PDB entry 1S4V | X-ray diffraction, 2.00 A resolution | chains A and C

Chain A:
Name: cysteine endopeptidase
From: Ricinus communis
Chain sequence (229 residues; numbered 1 to 229; the number before each row is that of its first residue):
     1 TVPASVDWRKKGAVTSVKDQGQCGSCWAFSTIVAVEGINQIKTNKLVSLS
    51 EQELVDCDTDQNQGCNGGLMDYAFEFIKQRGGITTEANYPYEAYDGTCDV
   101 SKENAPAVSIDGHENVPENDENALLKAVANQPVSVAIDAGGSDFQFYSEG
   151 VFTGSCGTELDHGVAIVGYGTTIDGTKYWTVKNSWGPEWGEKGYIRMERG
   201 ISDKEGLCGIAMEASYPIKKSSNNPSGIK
Not modelled in the structure: 225-229
Disulfide bonds: C23-C65, C57-C98, C156-C208

Chain C:
Name: DVA-LEU-LYS-0QE peptide
From: Ricinus communis
Chain sequence (4 residues; numbered 501 to 504; the number before each row is that of its first residue):
   501 VLKX
Modified positions: V501 (D-valine; DVA); 0QE (chloromethane) at position 504

Chain A / chain C interface:
Residue-residue contacts (19; chain A residue first):
  Q20(A) with K503(C), hydrogen bond (side chain-backbone)
  G24(A) with L502(C); K503(C)
  S25(A) with K503(C), hydrogen bond (backbone-backbone)
  C26(A) with L502(C); K503(C), hydrogen bond (side chain-backbone); 0QE_504(C), covalent bond
  W27(A) with L502(C)
  N66(A) with K503(C), hydrogen bond
  G67(A) with L502(C); K503(C)
  G68(A) with V501(C); L502(C), hydrogen bond (backbone-backbone)
  A136(A) with L502(C), hydrophobic
  L160(A) with L502(C)
  D161(A) with L502(C); K503(C); 0QE_504(C)
  H162(A) with 0QE_504(C)
Also at the interface, not in a pair above, chain A (16 interface residues in all): C23, L69, M70, G163

In short:
16 residues of chain A face 4 of chain C across their interface; the contacts include 1 covalent bond and 5
hydrogen bonds. Polar pairs include Q20(A)-K503(C), C26(A)-K503(C) and N66(A)-K503(C).
Chain A is cysteine endopeptidase and chain C is DVA-LEU-LYS-0QE peptide, both from Ricinus communis; the
structure, The 2.0 A crystal structure of the KDEL-tailed cysteine endopeptidase functioning in programmed
cell death of ..., was determined by X-ray diffraction.
